6H7T - chain A; structure by X-ray diffraction, 2.10 A resolution.

# Chain A
Name: Soluble quino protein glucose dehydrogenase
Source organism: Hypocrea jecorina (strain ATCC 56765 / BCRC 32924 / NRRL 11460 / Rut C-30)
UniProtKB: A0A024S820 (A0A024S820_HYPJR); numbering as in UniProt (aligned over 27-430)
Chain sequence (404 residues; numbered 27 to 430; the number before each row is that of its first residue):
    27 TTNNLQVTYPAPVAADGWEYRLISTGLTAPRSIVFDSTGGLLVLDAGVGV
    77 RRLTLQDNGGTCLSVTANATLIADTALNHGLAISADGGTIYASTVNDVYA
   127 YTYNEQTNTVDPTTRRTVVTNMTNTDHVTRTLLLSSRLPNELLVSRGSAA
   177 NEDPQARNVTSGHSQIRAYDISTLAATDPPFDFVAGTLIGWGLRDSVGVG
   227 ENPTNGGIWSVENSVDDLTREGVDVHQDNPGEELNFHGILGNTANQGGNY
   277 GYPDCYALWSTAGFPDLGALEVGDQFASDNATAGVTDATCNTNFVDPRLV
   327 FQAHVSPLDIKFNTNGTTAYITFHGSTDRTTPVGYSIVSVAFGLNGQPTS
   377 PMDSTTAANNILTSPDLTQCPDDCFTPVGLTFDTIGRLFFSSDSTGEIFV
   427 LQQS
Disordered / not traced: 201-204
Cystine bridges: C281-C316, C396-C400
Covalent attachments: N-acetylglucosamine (NAG) linked to N94, N147, N184, N306, N341
Metal / ion sites: Ca2+: E259, Y276
Reported in the primary citation:
  - Ca2+ coordination: E259, Y276, Q301
  - post-translational modification sites: N94, N147, N184, N306, N341
  - catalytic residues: H153 (proposed by the authors, not directly observed)
  - catalytic residues: R220, D221 (by similarity / conservation)

# Summary
Covalently linked N-acetylglucosamine: at N94, N147, N184, N306 and N341. E259 and Y276 coordinate Ca2+. From
the paper: catalytic residues H153, R220 and D221; Ca2+ coordination by E259, Y276 and Q301.
Chain A is Soluble quino protein glucose dehydrogenase (Hypocrea jecorina (strain ATCC 56765 / BCRC 32924 /
NRRL 11460 / Rut C-30)); the structure, Native structure of Trichoderma reesei Carbohydrate-Active Enzymes
Family AA12, was determined by X-ray diffraction (same publication as 6I1Q and 6I1T).
